Entry 8GNN (X-ray diffraction, 2.12 A resolution); this record covers chains B and C of the 4 polymer chains in the assembly.

# Chain B
Protein: Checkpoint protein HUS1
Source organism: Homo sapiens
UniProtKB: O60921 (HUS1_HUMAN); numbering as in UniProt (aligned over 2-280)
Amino-acid sequence (286 residues; row label = number of the first residue in the row; numbers below 1 keep their minus sign (Met-5 is residue -5)):
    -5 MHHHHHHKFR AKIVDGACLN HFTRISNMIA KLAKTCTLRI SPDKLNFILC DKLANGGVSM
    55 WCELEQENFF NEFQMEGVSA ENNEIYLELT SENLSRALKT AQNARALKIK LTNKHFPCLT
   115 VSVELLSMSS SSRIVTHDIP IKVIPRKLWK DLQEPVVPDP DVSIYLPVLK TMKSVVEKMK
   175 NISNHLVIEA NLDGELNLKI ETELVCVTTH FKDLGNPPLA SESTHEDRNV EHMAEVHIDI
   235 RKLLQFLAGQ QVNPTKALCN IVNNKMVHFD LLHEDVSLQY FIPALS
Unresolved in the structure: -5 to -4, 46-50, 122-125, 214-219
Differences from the reference sequence: initiating methionine (-5); expression tag (-4 to 1)

# Chain C
Protein: Cell cycle checkpoint protein RAD1
Source organism: Homo sapiens
Notes: EC 3.1.11.2
UniProtKB: O60671 (RAD1_HUMAN); residue numbers follow UniProt; this construct covers 1-282
Amino-acid sequence (282 residues; row label = number of the first residue in the row):
     1 MPLLTQQIQD EDDQYSLVAS LDNVRNLSTI LKAIHFREHA TCFATKNGIK VTVENAKCVQ
    61 ANAFIQAGIF QEFKVQEESV TFRINLTVLL DCLSIFGSSP MPGTLTALRM CYQGYGYPLM
   121 LFLEEGGVVT VCKINTQEPE ETLDFDFCST NVINKIILQS EGLREAFSEL DMTSEVLQIT
   181 MSPDKPYFRL STFGNAGSSH LDYPKDSDLM EAFHCNQTQV NRYKISLLKP STKALVLSCK
   241 VSIRTDNRGF LSLQYMIRNE DGQICFVEYY CCPDEEVPES ES
Unresolved in the structure: 1-13, 101-102, 275-282
Cystine bridges: Cys58-Cys272
Curated features (UniProtKB/Swiss-Prot):
  - mutagenesis: Phe64 (F64A: Reduced binding to RHNO1; when associated with A-256 and A-266), Lys155 (K155A: Reduced binding to RHNO1; when associated with A-244 and A-254), Ser226 to Lys233 (Abolishes association of the 9-1-1 complex with RAD17), Arg244 (R244A: Reduced binding to RHNO1; when associated with A-155 and A-254), Gln254 (Q254A: Reduced binding to RHNO1; when associated with A-155 and A-244), Met256 (M256A: Reduced binding to RHNO1; when associated with A-64 and A-266), Phe266 (F266A: Reduced binding to RHNO1; when associated with A-64 and A-256)

# Interface between chain B and chain C
Contacting residue pairs (34; chain B residue first):
  Ser168(B) - Ile95(C)
  Ser168(B) - Phe96(C)
  Ser168(B) - Gly97(C)
  Val169(B) - Ile95(C)  hydrogen bond (backbone-backbone)
  Val169(B) - Phe96(C)  hydrophobic
  Lys172(B) - Asp91(C)
  Lys172(B) - Ser94(C)
  Lys172(B) - Ile95(C)
  Lys172(B) - Ser98(C)  hydrogen bond
  Met173(B) - Ile95(C)  hydrophobic
  Asn175(B) - Asp91(C)  hydrogen bond
  Glu197(B) - Asn135(C)
  Leu198(B) - Asn85(C)
  Leu198(B) - Lys133(C)
  Leu198(B) - Ile134(C)
  Leu198(B) - Asn135(C)  hydrogen bond (backbone-backbone)
  Leu198(B) - Gln137(C)
  Val199(B) - Val88(C)  hydrophobic
  Val199(B) - Lys133(C)
  Cys200(B) - Val131(C)
  Cys200(B) - Cys132(C)
  Cys200(B) - Lys133(C)  hydrogen bond (backbone-backbone)
  Val201(B) - Thr130(C)
  Val201(B) - Val131(C)
  Thr202(B) - Val129(C)
  Thr202(B) - Thr130(C)
  Thr202(B) - Val131(C)  hydrogen bond (backbone-backbone)
  Thr203(B) - Val128(C)
  Thr203(B) - Val129(C)
  Thr203(B) - Thr130(C)  hydrogen bond
  His204(B) - Val128(C)
  His204(B) - Val129(C)  hydrogen bond (backbone-backbone)
  Phe205(B) - Val128(C)  hydrophobic
  Lys206(B) - Gly127(C)
Interface residues without a listed pair, chain B (17 interface residues in all): Thr165, Ile176
Interface residues without a listed pair, chain C (19 interface residues in all): Cys92

# In short
17 residues of chain B and 19 residues of chain C are in contact, with 8 hydrogen bonds. Among the polar pairs
are Lys172(B)-Ser98(C), Asn175(B)-Asp91(C) and Thr203(B)-Thr130(C). From UniProt: 14 mutagenesis sites on
chain C.
Chain B is Checkpoint protein HUS1 and chain C is Cell cycle checkpoint protein RAD1, both from Homo sapiens;
the structure, Crystal structure of the human RAD9-RAD1-HUS1-RAD17 complex, was determined by X-ray
diffraction.
